Entry 7MSH (electron microscopy, 3.23 A resolution); this record covers chains A and N of the 55 polymer chains in the assembly.

[Chain A]
Molecule: 23S rRNA
From: Mycobacterium tuberculosis (strain ATCC 25618 / H37Rv)
Sequence (3138 nucleotides; row label = number of the first residue in the row):
     1 UUGUAAGUGU CUAAGGGCGC AUGGUGGAUG CCUUGGCAUC GAGAGCCGAU GAAGGACGUG
    61 GGAGGCUGCG AUAUGCCUCG GGGAGCUGUC AACCGAGCGU GGAUCCGAGG AUUUCCGAAU
   121 GGGGAAACCC AGCACGAGUG AUGUCGUGCU ACCCGCAUCU GAAUAUAUAG GGUGCGGGAG
   181 GGAACGCGGG GAAGUGAAAC AUCUCAGUAC CCGUAGGAGG AGAAAACAAU UGUGAUUCCG
   241 CAAGUAGUGG CGAGCGAACG CGGAACAGGC UAAACCGCAC GCAUGGGUAA CCGGGUAGGG
   301 GUUGUGUGUG CGGGGUUGUG GGAGGAUAUG UCUCAGCGCU ACCCGGCUGA GAGGCAGUCA
   361 GAAAGUGUCG UGGUUAGCGG AAGUGGCCUG GGAUGGUCUG CCGUAGACGG UGAGAGCCCG
   421 GUACGCGAAA ACCCGGCACC UGCCUAGUAU CAAUUCCCGA GUAGCAGCGG GCCCGUGGAA
   481 UCCGCUGUGA AUCCGCCGGG ACCACCCGGU AAGCCUAAAU ACUCCUCGAU GACCGAUAGC
   541 GGAUUAGUAC CGUGAGGGAA UGGUGAAAAG UACCCCGGGA GGGGAGUGAA AGAGUACCUG
   601 AAACCGUGUG CCUACAAUCC GUCAGAGCCU CCUUUUCCUC UCCGGAGGAG GGUGGUGAUG
   661 GCGUGCCUUU UGAAGAAUGA GCCUGCGAGU CAGGGACAUG UCGCAAGGUU AACCCGUGUG
   721 GGGUAGCCGC AGCGAAAGCG AGUCUGAAUA GGGCGACCCA CACGCGCAUA CGCGCGUGUG
   781 AAUAGUGGCG UGUUCUGGAC CCGAAGCGGA GUGAUCUACC CAUGGCCAGG GUGAAGCGCG
   841 GGUAAGACCG CGUGGAGGCC CGAACCCACU UAGGUUGAAG ACUGAGGGGA UGAGCUGUGG
   901 GUAGGGGUGA AAGGCCAAUC AAACUCCGUG AUAGCUGGUU CUCCCCGAAA UGCAUUUAGG
   961 UGCAGCGUUG CGUGGUUCAC CGCGGAGGUA GAGCUACUGG AUGGCCGAUG GGCCCUACUA
  1021 GGUUACUGAC GUCAGCCAAA CUCCGAAUGC CGUGGUGUAA AGCGUGGCAG UGAGACGGCG
  1081 GGGGAUAAGC UCCGUACGUC GAAAGGGAAA CAGCCCAGAU CGCCGGCUAA GGCCCCCAAG
  1141 CGUGUGCUAA GUGGGAAAGG AUGUGCAGUC GCAAAGACAA CCAGGAGGUU GGCUUAGAAG
  1201 CAGCCACCCU UGAAAGAGUG CGUAAUAGCU CACUGGUCAA GUGAUUGUGC GCCGAUAAUG
  1261 UAGCGGGGCU CAAGCACACC GCCGAAGCCG CGGCACAUCC ACCUUGUGGU GGGUGUGGGU
  1321 AGGGGAGCGU CCCUCAUUCA GCGAAGCCAC CGGGUGACCG GUGGUGGAGG GUGGGGGAGU
  1381 GAGAAUGCAG GCAUGAGUAG CGACAAGGCA AGUGAGAACC UUGCCCGCCG AAAGACCAAG
  1441 GGUUCCUGGG CCAGGCCAGU CCGCCCAGGG UGAGUCGGGA CCUAAGGCGA GGCCGACAGG
  1501 CGUAGUCGAU GGACAACGGG UUGAUAUUCC CGUACCCGUG UGUGGGCGCC CGUGACGAAU
  1561 CAGCGGUACU AACCACCCAA AACCGGAUCG AUCACUCCCC UUCGGGGGUG UGGAGUUCUG
  1621 GGGCUGCGUG GGAACUUCGC UGGUAGUAGU CAAGCGAAGG GGUGACGCAG GAAGGUAGCC
  1681 GUACCAGUCA GUGGUAACAC UGGGGCAAGC CGGUAGGGAG AGCGAUAGGC AAAUCCGUCG
  1741 CUCACUAAUC CUGAGAGGUG ACGCAUAGCC GGUUGAGGCG AAUUCGGUGA UCCUCUGCUG
  1801 CCAAGAAAAG CCUCUAGCGA GCACACACAC GGCCCGUACC CCAAACCGAC ACAGGUGGUC
  1861 AGGUAGAGCA UACCAAGGCG UACGAGAUAA CUAUGGUUAA GGAACUCGGC AAAAUGCCCC
  1921 CGUAACUUCG GGAGAAGGGG GACCGGAAUA UCGUGAACAC CCUUGCGGUG GGAGCGGGAU
  1981 CCGGUCGCAG AAACCAGUGA GGAGCGACUG UUUACUAAAA ACACAGGUCC GUGCGAAGUC
  2041 GCAAGACGAU GUAUACGGAC UGACGCCUGC CCGGUGCUGG AAGGUUAAGA GGACCCGUUA
  2101 ACCCGCAAGG GUGAAGCGGA GAAUUUAAGC CCCAGUAAAC GGCGGUGGUA ACUAUAACCA
  2161 UCCUAAGGUA GCGAAAUUCC UUGUCGGGUA AGUUCCGACC UGCACGAAUG GCGUAACGAC
  2221 UUCUCAACUG UCUCAACCAU AGACUCGGCG AAAUUGCACU ACGAGUAAAG AUGCUCGUUA
  2281 CGCGCGGCAG GACGAAAAGA CCCCGGGACC UUCACUACAA CUUGGUAUUG AUGUUCGGUA
  2341 CGGUUUGUGU AGGAUAGGUG GGAGACUGUG AAACCUCGAC GCCAGUUGGG GCGGAGUCGU
  2401 UGUUGAAAUA CCACUCUGAU CGUAUUGGGC AUCUAACCUC GAACCCUGAA UCGGGUUUAG
  2461 GGACAGUGCC UGGCGGGUAG UUUAACUGGG GCGGUUGCCU CCUAAAAUGU AACGGAGGCG
  2521 CCCAAAGGUU CCCUCAACCU GGACGGCAAU CAGGUGGCGA GUGUAAAUGC ACAAGGGAGC
  2581 UUGACUGCGA GACUUACAAG UCAAGCAGGG ACGAAAGUCG GGAUUAGUGA UCCGGCACCC
  2641 CCGAGUGGAA GGGGUGUCGC UCAACGGAUA AAAGGUACCC CGGGGAUAAC AGGCUGAUCU
  2701 UCCCCAAGAG UCCAUAUCGA CGGGAUGGUU UGGCACCUCG AUGUCGGCUC GUCGCAUCCU
  2761 GGGGCUGGAG CAGGUCCCAA GGGUUGGGCU GUUCGCCCAU UAAAGCGGCA CGCGAGCUGG
  2821 GUUUAGAACG UCGUGAGACA GUUCGGUCUC UAUCCGCCGC GCGCGUCAGA AACUUGAGGA
  2881 AACCUGUCCC UAGUACGAGA GGACCGGGAC GGACGAACCU CUGGUGCACC AGUUGUCCCG
  2941 CCAGGGGCAC CGCUGGAUAG CCACGUUCGG UCAGGAUAAC CGCUGAAAGC AUCUAAGCGG
  3001 GAAACCUUCU CCAAGAUCAG GUUUCUCACC CACUUGGUGG GAUAAGGCCC CCCGCAGAAC
  3061 ACGGGUUCAA UAGGUCAGAC CUGGAAGCUC AGUAAUGGGU GUAGGGAACU GGUGCUAACC
  3121 GGCCGAAAAC UUACAACA
Not modelled in the structure: 1-4, 1013-1022, 3133-3138
Modified / non-standard residues: 5MU (5-methyluridine 5'-monophosphate) at position 2177; OMG (o2'-methylguanosine-5'-monophosphate) at position 2791
Ion coordination: Mg2+ site 1: C31, G1370; Mg2+ site 2: C46, G217; Mg2+ site 3 near G60 (its only coordinating residue here); Mg2+ site 4 near U72 (its only coordinating residue here); Mg2+ site 5 near U120 (its only coordinating residue here); Mg2+ site 6: A162, U166; Mg2+ site 7: G194, U2481; Mg2+ site 8 near G194 (its only coordinating residue here); Mg2+ site 9: A199, C200; Mg2+ site 10 near G220 (its only coordinating residue here); Mg2+ site 11: G379, G421; Mg2+ site 12: G459, A511; 147 more Mg2+ sites not listed
What the authors report for this chain:
  - conformationally variable residues (side-chain flip): A2081

[Chain N]
Protein: 50S ribosomal protein L17
From: Mycobacterium tuberculosis (strain ATCC 25618 / H37Rv)
Reference sequence: P9WHD3 (RL17_MYCTU); residue numbers follow UniProt; this construct covers 1-180
Amino-acid sequence (180 residues; numbered 1 to 180; the number before each row is that of its first residue):
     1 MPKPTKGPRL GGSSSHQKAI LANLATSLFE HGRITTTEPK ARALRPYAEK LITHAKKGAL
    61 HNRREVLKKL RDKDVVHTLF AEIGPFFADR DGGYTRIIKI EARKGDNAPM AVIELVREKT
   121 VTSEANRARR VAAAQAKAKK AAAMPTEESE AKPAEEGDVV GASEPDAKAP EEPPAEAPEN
Not modelled in the structure: 1, 118-180

[Interface between chain A and chain N]
Contacting residue pairs - 111 pairs, chain A then chain N:
  A1406(A) with His-16(N), stacking on the base; Ala-19(N), base contact
  G1407(A) with His-16(N), sugar contact; Asn-23(N), base contact
  G1408(A) with Leu-24(N), sugar contact
  C1409(A) with Leu-24(N), sugar contact; Ser-27(N), sugar contact; Ile-34(N), sugar contact; Thr-35(N), phosphate contact; Thr-36(N), hydrogen bond to the phosphate
  A1410(A) with His-31(N), sugar contact; Ile-34(N), phosphate contact; Thr-35(N), hydrogen bond to the phosphate
  G1416(A) with Lys-104(N), hydrogen bond to the sugar
  A1418(A) with Arg-103(N), hydrogen bond to the sugar; Lys-104(N), phosphate contact; Gly-105(N), hydrogen bond to the base; Asp-106(N), base contact
  C1425(A) with Asn-23(N), hydrogen bond to the sugar
  C1426(A) with Ala-19(N), sugar contact; Asn-23(N), hydrogen bond to the sugar; Arg-71(N), salt bridge to the phosphate
  G1427(A) with Arg-71(N), salt bridge to the phosphate
  A1690(A) with Lys-73(N), sugar contact
  G1691(A) with Lys-73(N), phosphate contact; Asp-74(N), hydrogen bond to the base; His-77(N), stacking on the base
  U1692(A) with Leu-60(N), phosphate contact; Arg-63(N), hydrogen bond to the sugar; Arg-64(N), hydrogen bond to the base; Leu-67(N), base contact; Lys-73(N), hydrogen bond to the base
  G1693(A) with Leu-60(N), base contact; Arg-64(N), base contact
  G1884(A) with Asp-106(N), hydrogen bond to the base
  A1885(A) with Asp-106(N), sugar contact; Ala-108(N), sugar contact
  G1886(A) with Thr-37(N), phosphate contact; Pro-39(N), phosphate contact; Lys-40(N), salt bridge to the phosphate
  A1887(A) with Pro-8(N), base contact
  U1888(A) with Lys-6(N), salt bridge to the phosphate; Gly-7(N), sugar contact
  A2239(A) with Arg-9(N), salt bridge to the phosphate
  U2240(A) with Pro-8(N), phosphate contact; Arg-9(N), hydrogen bond to the phosphate; Gly-12(N), phosphate contact
  C2246(A) with Asn-107(N), hydrogen bond to the sugar
  G2247(A) with Gly-105(N), base contact; Asp-106(N), sugar contact; Asn-107(N), sugar contact
  C2927(A) with Ser-14(N), hydrogen bond to the base
  A2928(A) with Pro-2(N), base contact; Thr-5(N), base contact; Arg-9(N), salt bridge to the phosphate; Ser-14(N), phosphate contact; Gln-17(N), base contact; Leu-21(N), base contact; Tyr-47(N), base contact
  C2939(A) with Lys-73(N), sugar contact
  G2940(A) with Lys-73(N), phosphate contact
  A2943(A) with Arg-64(N), base contact
  G2944(A) with Arg-64(N), hydrogen bond to the sugar
  G2945(A) with Leu-67(N), sugar contact; Lys-68(N), sugar contact
  G2946(A) with Lys-68(N), sugar contact; Arg-71(N), sugar contact
  C2948(A) with Ser-15(N), phosphate contact
  C3051(A) with Lys-99(N), salt bridge to the phosphate
  C3052(A) with Arg-42(N), salt bridge to the phosphate; Lys-99(N), salt bridge to the phosphate
  C3053(A) with Arg-42(N), salt bridge to the phosphate
  C3055(A) with Lys-6(N), phosphate contact
  G3057(A) with Lys-6(N), base contact
  G3073(A) with Lys-3(N), salt bridge to the phosphate; Arg-45(N), base contact; Pro-46(N), phosphate contact; Gly-93(N), base contact
  G3074(A) with Pro-46(N), phosphate contact; Glu-49(N), hydrogen bond to the sugar; Lys-50(N), phosphate contact; Asp-91(N), hydrogen bond to the base; Gly-92(N), sugar contact; Gly-93(N), hydrogen bond to the sugar; Tyr-94(N), sugar contact
  U3075(A) with Glu-49(N), phosphate contact; Lys-50(N), salt bridge to the phosphate; Thr-53(N), hydrogen bond to the phosphate
  C3076(A) with Lys-57(N), salt bridge to the phosphate
  A3085(A) with His-61(N), base contact
  A3086(A) with Arg-64(N), sugar contact
  G3104(A) with His-61(N), phosphate contact
  G3105(A) with His-61(N), salt bridge to the phosphate; Glu-65(N), phosphate contact
  G3106(A) with His-54(N), salt bridge to the phosphate; Glu-65(N), phosphate contact
  A3107(A) with Pro-2(N), phosphate contact; Lys-3(N), sugar contact; Pro-4(N), base contact; Lys-50(N), salt bridge to the phosphate
  A3108(A) with Lys-3(N), sugar contact
  C3115(A) with Arg-90(N), hydrogen bond to the phosphate; Asp-91(N), sugar contact; Gly-92(N), hydrogen bond to the sugar; Gly-93(N), hydrogen bond to the sugar
  U3116(A) with Arg-45(N), hydrogen bond to the base; Arg-90(N), salt bridge to the phosphate; Gly-93(N), sugar contact; Thr-95(N), hydrogen bond to the sugar; Arg-96(N), sugar contact
  A3117(A) with Arg-96(N), salt bridge to the phosphate
Other interface residues (no listed pair), chain A (56 interface residues in all): A2241, G2947, G3054, A3072, G3087
Other interface residues (no listed pair), chain N (69 interface residues in all): Leu-10, Ser-13, Lys-18, Ile-20, Arg-33, Ala-43, Asn-62, Ile-97, Pro-109, Val-116

[Summary]
Chain A and chain N form an interface of 56 and 69 residues respectively, with 25 hydrogen bonds, 18 salt
bridges and 2 aromatic stacking contacts. Polar pairs include A1418(A)/Gly-105(N), G1691(A)/Asp-74(N) and
U1692(A)/Arg-64(N). C31(A) and G1370(A) coordinate Mg2+ site 1. The Mg2+ site 2 is built by C46(A) and
G217(A). From the paper: conformational variability at A2081(A).
Chain A is 23S rRNA and chain N is 50S ribosomal protein L17, both from Mycobacterium tuberculosis (strain
ATCC 25618 / H37Rv); the structure, Mtb 70SIC in complex with MtbEttA at Pre_R1 state, was determined by
electron microscopy (same publication as 7MSC, 7MSM, 7MSZ, 7MT2, 7MT3 and 7MT7).
